PDB entry 7C7L | electron microscopy, 3.30 A resolution | chains A and D of the 5 polymer chains in the assembly

Chain A:
Protein: CRISPR-associated protein Cas14a.1
From: uncultured archaeon
UniProt: A0A482D308 (A0A482D308_9ARCH); residue numbers follow UniProt; this construct covers 1-529
Chain sequence (539 residues; row label = number of the first residue in the row; numbers below 1 keep their minus sign (Met-9 is residue -9)):
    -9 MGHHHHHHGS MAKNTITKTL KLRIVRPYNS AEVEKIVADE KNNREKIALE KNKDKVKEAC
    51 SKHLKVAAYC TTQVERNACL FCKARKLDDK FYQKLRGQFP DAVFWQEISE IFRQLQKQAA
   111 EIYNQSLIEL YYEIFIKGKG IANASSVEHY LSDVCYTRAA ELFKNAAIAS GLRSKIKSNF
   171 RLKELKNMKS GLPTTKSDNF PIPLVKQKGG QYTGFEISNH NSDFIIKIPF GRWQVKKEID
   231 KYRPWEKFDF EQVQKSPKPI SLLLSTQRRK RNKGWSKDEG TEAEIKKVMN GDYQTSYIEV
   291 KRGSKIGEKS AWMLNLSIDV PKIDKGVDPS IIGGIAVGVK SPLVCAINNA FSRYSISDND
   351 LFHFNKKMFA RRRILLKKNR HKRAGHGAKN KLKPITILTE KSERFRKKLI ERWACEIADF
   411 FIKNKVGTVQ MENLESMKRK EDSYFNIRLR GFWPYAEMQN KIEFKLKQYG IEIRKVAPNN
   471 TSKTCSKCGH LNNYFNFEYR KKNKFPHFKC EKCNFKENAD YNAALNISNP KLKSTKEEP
Unresolved in the structure: -9 to 2, 40-46, 57-60, 440-442, 504-507, 524-529
Differences from the reference sequence: initiating methionine (-9); expression tag (-8 to 0); engineered mutation Ala326 (Asp in A0A482D308)
Bound ions: Zn2+ site 1: Cys50, His53, Cys69, Cys72; Zn2+ site 2: Cys475, Cys478, Cys500, Cys503
UniProt features mapped onto this chain:
  - region: Ile313 to Ile321 (Linker), Thr474 to Asn508 (Target nucleic acid-binding (TNB)), Ala509 to Pro529 (RuvC-II)
  - active site: Glu422, Arg490, Asp510
  - binding site (Zn(2+)): Cys50, His53, Cys69, Cys72, Cys475, Cys478, Cys500, Cys503

Chain D:
Molecule: 40-nt DNA strand
Sequence (40 nucleotides; row label = number of the first residue in the row; numbers below 1 keep their minus sign (DG-7 is residue -7)):
    -7 GAATGGTTGC CAAGCGCACC TAATTTCCCA AATTAGAAAA
Unresolved in the structure: -7 to 0, 28-32

How chain A and chain D interact:
Pairs across the interface (34):
  Thr7(A) - DC20(D)  base contact
  Arg163(A) - DC21(D)  base contact
  Ser164(A) - DC20(D)  phosphate contact
  Lys167(A) - DC19(D)  salt bridge to the phosphate
  Lys167(A) - DC20(D)  salt bridge to the phosphate
  Ser168(A) - DT18(D)  hydrogen bond to the base
  Ser168(A) - DC19(D)  hydrogen bond to the sugar
  Arg171(A) - DT17(D)  hydrogen bond to the sugar
  Gln197(A) - DA22(D)  hydrogen bond to the base
  Gln197(A) - DA23(D)  hydrogen bond to the base
  Gln197(A) - DA24(D)  base contact
  Lys198(A) - DC21(D)  salt bridge to the phosphate
  Tyr202(A) - DA24(D)  hydrogen bond to the base
  Gln244(A) - DA27(D)  sugar contact
  Ser286(A) - DC20(D)  phosphate contact
  Ser286(A) - DC21(D)  hydrogen bond to the phosphate
  Tyr287(A) - DC20(D)  sugar contact
  Ser307(A) - DC20(D)  hydrogen bond to the base
  Ala378(A) - DC11(D)  phosphate contact
  Leu382(A) - DC11(D)  sugar contact
  Thr386(A) - DC12(D)  hydrogen bond to the phosphate
  Thr389(A) - DT13(D)  phosphate contact
  Glu393(A) - DT13(D)  phosphate contact
  Arg396(A) - DA14(D)  salt bridge to the phosphate
  Leu424(A) - DA15(D)  phosphate contact
  Leu424(A) - DT16(D)  phosphate contact
  Lys428(A) - DA14(D)  hydrogen bond to the phosphate
  Lys428(A) - DA15(D)  salt bridge to the phosphate
  Trp443(A) - DA14(D)  hydrogen bond to the phosphate
  Pro444(A) - DA14(D)  phosphate contact
  Pro444(A) - DA15(D)  phosphate contact
  Tyr445(A) - DA15(D)  hydrogen bond to the phosphate
  Ala446(A) - DA15(D)  hydrogen bond to the phosphate
  Ala446(A) - DT16(D)  base contact
Other interface residues (no listed pair), chain A (30 interface residues in all): Ser160, Asp309, Glu447, Gln449, Asn450
Other interface residues (no listed pair), chain D (18 interface residues in all): DA10, DT25, DT26

Summary:
The interface between chain A and chain D involves 30 residues on one side and 18 on the other, with 13
hydrogen bonds and 5 salt bridges. Among the polar pairs are Ser168(A)-DT18(D), Gln197(A)-DA22(D) and
Gln197(A)-DA23(D).
Chain A is CRISPR-associated protein Cas14a.1 (uncultured archaeon) and chain D is a 40-nt DNA strand; the
structure, Cryo-EM structure of the Cas12f1-sgRNA-target DNA complex, was determined by electron microscopy.
